6O3X - chains A and D; structure by X-ray diffraction, 1.99 A resolution.

== Chain A ==
Protein: Protein NRD1
Organism: Saccharomyces cerevisiae
UniProtKB: P53617 (NRD1_YEAST); residue numbers follow UniProt; this construct covers 6-156
Amino-acid sequence (172 residues; numbered -15 to 156; the number before each row is that of its first residue; numbers below 1 keep their minus sign (Met-15 is residue -15)):
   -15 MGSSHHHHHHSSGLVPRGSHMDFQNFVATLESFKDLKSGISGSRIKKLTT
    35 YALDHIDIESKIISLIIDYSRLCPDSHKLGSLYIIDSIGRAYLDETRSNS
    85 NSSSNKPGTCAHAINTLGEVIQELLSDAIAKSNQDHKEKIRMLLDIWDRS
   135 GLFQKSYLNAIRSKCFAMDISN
Unresolved in the structure: -15 to 3, 152-156
Differences from the reference sequence: initiating methionine (-15); expression tag (-14 to 5)
From the paper describing this entry:
  - contacts within the chain: Asp70-Arg74

== Chain D ==
Protein: Helicase SEN1
Notes: EC 3.6.4.-
UniProtKB: Q00416 (SEN1_YEAST); residue numbers follow UniProt; this construct covers 2053-2064
Amino-acid sequence (12 residues; each row starts with the number of its first residue):
  2053 DDEDDYTPSISD
Unresolved in the structure: 2053-2055, 2062-2064

== Interface between chain A and chain D ==
Residue-residue contacts - 15 pairs, chain A then chain D:
  Ile24(A) - Tyr2058(D)  hydrophobic
  Ser25(A) - Asp2056(D)  hydrogen bond
  Gly26(A) - Asp2056(D)  hydrogen bond (backbone-backbone)
  Gly26(A) - Asp2057(D)  hydrogen bond (backbone-backbone)
  Ser27(A) - Asp2056(D)  hydrogen bond (backbone-side chain)
  Ile29(A) - Tyr2058(D)  hydrophobic
  Tyr67(A) - Tyr2058(D)  hydrophobic
  Tyr67(A) - Pro2060(D)  hydrophobic
  Asp70(A) - Tyr2058(D)  hydrogen bond
  Asp70(A) - Pro2060(D)
  Ser71(A) - Tyr2058(D)
  Arg74(A) - Pro2060(D)
  Arg74(A) - Ser2061(D)  hydrogen bond (side chain-backbone)
  Leu127(A) - Pro2060(D)  hydrophobic
  Ile130(A) - Pro2060(D)  hydrophobic
Interface features reported in the paper:
  - pairs named by the authors: Ser25(A)-Asp2056(D) (hydrogen bond), Ser27(A)-Asp2056(D) (hydrogen bond), Ile29(A)-Tyr2058(D), Tyr67(A)-Tyr2058(D), Tyr67(A)-Pro2060(D) (hydrophobic contact), Asp70(A)-Tyr2058(D) (hydrogen bond), Leu127(A)-Pro2060(D) (hydrophobic contact), Ile130(A)-Pro2060(D) (hydrophobic contact)
  - hot spots on chain A (mutagenesis) - Y67A (90-fold): decreased binding to Helicase SEN1 (chain D)
  - hot spots on chain D (mutagenesis) - D2056N (13-fold): decreased binding to Protein NRD1 (chain A)

== Summary ==
11 residues of chain A face 5 of chain D across their interface; the contacts include 6 hydrogen bonds. Among
the polar pairs are Ser25(A)-Asp2056(D), Ser27(A)-Asp2056(D) and Asp70(A)-Tyr2058(D). The paper describes
hydrogen bonds between Ser25(A) and Asp2056(D), Ser27(A) and Asp2056(D) and Asp70(A) and Tyr2058(D); contacts
between Ile29(A) and Tyr2058(D) and Tyr67(A) and Tyr2058(D); hydrophobic contacts between Tyr67(A) and
Pro2060(D), Leu127(A) and Pro2060(D) and Ile130(A) and Pro2060(D). The paper reports that Y67A of chain A
reduces binding to Helicase SEN1 (chain D); contacts within the chain involving Asp70(A) and Arg74(A).
Chain A is Protein NRD1 (Saccharomyces cerevisiae) and chain D is Helicase SEN1; the structure, Crystal
structure of yeast Nrd1 CID in complex with Sen1 NIM2, was determined by X-ray diffraction, deposited together
with 6O3W and 6O3Y.
